1FHL - chain A; structure by X-ray diffraction, 2.30 A resolution.

== Chain A ==
Protein: Beta-1,4-galactanase
Organism: Aspergillus aculeatus
Notes: EC 3.2.1.89
Reference sequence: P48842 (GANA_ASPAC); residues 1-334 here correspond to UniProt positions 17-350 (UniProt number = residue number + 16)
Chain sequence (334 residues; numbered 1 to 334; the number before each row is that of its first residue):
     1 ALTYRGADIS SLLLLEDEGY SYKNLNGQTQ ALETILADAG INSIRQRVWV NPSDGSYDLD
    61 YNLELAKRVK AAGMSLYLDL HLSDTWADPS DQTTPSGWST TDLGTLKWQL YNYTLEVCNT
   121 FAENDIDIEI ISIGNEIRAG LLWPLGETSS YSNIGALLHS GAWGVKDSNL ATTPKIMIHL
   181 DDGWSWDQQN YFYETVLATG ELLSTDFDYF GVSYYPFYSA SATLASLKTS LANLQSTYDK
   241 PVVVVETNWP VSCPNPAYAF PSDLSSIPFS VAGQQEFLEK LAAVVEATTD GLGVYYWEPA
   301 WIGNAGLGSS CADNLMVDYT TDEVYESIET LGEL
Disulfide bonds: C253-C311
UniProt features mapped onto this chain:
  - active site: E136 (Proton donor), E246 (Nucleophile)
  - glycosylation: N112 (N-linked (GlcNAc...) asparagine)

== Overview ==
Curated annotation (UniProt) lists active-site residues E136 and E246.
Chain A is Beta-1,4-galactanase (Aspergillus aculeatus); the structure, Crystal structure of
beta-1,4-galactanase from aspergillus aculeatus at 293K, was determined by X-ray diffraction (same publication
as 1FOB).
